Entry 6NK7 (electron microscopy, 4.99 A resolution (low resolution: residue-level contacts below are approximate; hydrogen-bond / salt-bridge calls are withheld)); this record covers chains G and N of the 17 polymer chains in the assembly.

[Chain G]
Name: E2 glycoprotein
From: Chikungunya virus
Notes: EC 3.4.21.90
Reference sequence: Q88628 (Q88628_CHIKV); residues 5-423 here correspond to UniProt positions 330-748 (UniProt number = residue number + 325)
Sequence (419 residues; numbered 5 to 423; the number before each row is that of its first residue):
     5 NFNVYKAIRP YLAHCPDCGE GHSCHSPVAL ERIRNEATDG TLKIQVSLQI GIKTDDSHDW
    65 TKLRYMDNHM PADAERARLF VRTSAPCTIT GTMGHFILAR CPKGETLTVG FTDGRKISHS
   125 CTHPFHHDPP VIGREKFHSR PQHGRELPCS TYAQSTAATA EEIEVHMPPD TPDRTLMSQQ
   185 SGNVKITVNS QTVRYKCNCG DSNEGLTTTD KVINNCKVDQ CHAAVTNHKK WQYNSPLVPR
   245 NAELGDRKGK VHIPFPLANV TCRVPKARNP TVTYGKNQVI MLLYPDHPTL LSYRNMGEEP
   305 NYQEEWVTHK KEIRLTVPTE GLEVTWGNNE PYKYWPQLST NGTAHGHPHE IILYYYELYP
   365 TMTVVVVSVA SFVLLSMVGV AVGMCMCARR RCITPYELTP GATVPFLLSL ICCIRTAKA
Disulfide bonds: C22-C28, C91-C105

[Chain N]
Name: Matrix remodeling-associated protein 8
From: Mus musculus
Notes: fragment: ectodomain
Reference sequence: Q9DBV4 (MXRA8_MOUSE); residues 32-292 here = UniProt positions 32-292
Sequence (261 residues; each row starts with the number of its first residue):
    32 SSSLVSESVV SLAAGTQAVL RCQSPRMVWT QDRLHDRQRV VHWDLSGGPG SQRRRLVDMY
    92 SAGEQRVYEP RDRDRLLLSP SAFHDGNFSL LIRAVDRGDE GVYTCNLHHH YCHLDESLAV
   152 RLEVTEDPLL SRAYWDGEKE VLVVAHGAPA LMTCINRAHV WTDRHLEEAQ QVVHWDRQLP
   212 GVSHDRADRL LDLYASGERR AYGPPFLRDR VSVNTNAFAR GDFSLRIDEL ERADEGIYSC
   272 HLHHHYCGLH ERRVFHLQVT E
Disulfide bonds: C53-C271, C136-C185, C143-C278
Glycans and other covalent adducts: N-acetylglucosamine (NAG) linked to N118
UniProt features mapped onto this chain:
  - motif: R128 to D130 (RGD 1), R251 to D253 (RGD 2)
  - modified residue: S227 (Phosphoserine)
  - glycosylation: N118 (N-linked (GlcNAc...) asparagine)
  - mutagenesis: D130 (D130E: No significant effect on integrin ITGAV:ITGB3 binding), D253 (D253E: Reduced integrin ITGAV:ITGB3 binding)

[How chain G and chain N interact]
Residue-residue contacts - 24 pairs, chain G then chain N:
  H18(G) with L65(N)
  H26(G) with D63(N); R64(N); L65(N)
  S27(G) with D63(N); L65(N)
  C28(G) with L65(N); H66(N)
  H29(G) with L65(N); H66(N)
  D71(G) with Y91(N)
  M74(G) with R97(N)
  R119(G) with Y91(N); G94(N); E95(N); Q96(N); R97(N)
  L180(G) with R84(N)
  T191(G) with R84(N)
  N193(G) with R84(N)
  T213(G) with Q83(N)
  D214(G) with Q83(N)
  V222(G) with R57(N)
  D223(G) with P56(N)
Other interface residues (no listed pair), chain G (20 interface residues in all): C19, G25, N72, I121, T179
Other interface residues (no listed pair), chain N (18 interface residues in all): D75, D89, M90, H139, H141

[Summary]
Chain G and chain N form an interface of 20 and 18 residues respectively. UniProt lists 2 mutagenesis sites on
chain N.
Chain G is E2 glycoprotein (Chikungunya virus) and chain N is Matrix remodeling-associated protein 8 (Mus
musculus); the structure, Electron Cryo-Microscopy of Chikungunya in Complex with Mouse Mxra8 Receptor, was
determined by electron microscopy (same publication as 6NK3, 6NK5 and 6NK6).
